6I9E - chains D and I of the 14 polymer chains in the assembly; structure by electron microscopy, 3.74 A resolution.

Chain D:
Protein: Major head protein
Source organism: Thermus virus P23-45
UniProt: A7XXC2 (A7XXC2_9CAUD); residue numbers follow UniProt; this construct covers 1-409
Amino-acid sequence (409 residues; numbered 1 to 409; the number before each row is that of its first residue):
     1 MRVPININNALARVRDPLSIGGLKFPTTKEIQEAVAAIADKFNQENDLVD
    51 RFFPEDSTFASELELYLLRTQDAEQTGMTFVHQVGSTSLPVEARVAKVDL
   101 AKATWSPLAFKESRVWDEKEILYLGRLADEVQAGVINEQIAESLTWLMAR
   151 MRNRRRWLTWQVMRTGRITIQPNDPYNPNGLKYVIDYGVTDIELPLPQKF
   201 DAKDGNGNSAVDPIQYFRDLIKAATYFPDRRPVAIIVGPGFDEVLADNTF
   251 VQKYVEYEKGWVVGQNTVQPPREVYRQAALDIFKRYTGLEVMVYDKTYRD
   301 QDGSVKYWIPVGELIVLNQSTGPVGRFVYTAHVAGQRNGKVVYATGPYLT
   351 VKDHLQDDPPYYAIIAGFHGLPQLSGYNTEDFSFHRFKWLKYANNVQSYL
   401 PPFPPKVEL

Chain I:
Protein: Auxiliary protein
Source organism: Thermus virus P23-45
UniProt: A7XXC1 (A7XXC1_9CAUD); numbering as in UniProt (aligned over 1-146)
Amino-acid sequence (146 residues; row label = number of the first residue in the row):
     1 MDKVKLFQTIGRVEYWERVPRLHAYGVFALPFPMDPDVNWAQWFTGPHPR
    51 AFLVSIHKYGPKAGHVYPTNLTDEDALLNVIGMVLDGHDYENDPNVTVTL
   101 KAAVPIEYVQQDPQAPALQPHQAVLDAAEVLKLKVIKGHYFFDYTR

How chain D and chain I interact:
Pairs across the interface - 24 pairs, chain D then chain I:
  Met-1(D) / Tyr-15(I)  hydrophobic
  Met-1(D) / Trp-16(I)
  Met-1(D) / Glu-17(I)
  Arg-2(D) / Tyr-15(I)
  Val-3(D) / Tyr-15(I)  hydrophobic
  Pro-4(D) / Tyr-15(I)
  Arg-114(D) / Glu-17(I)  salt bridge
  Val-115(D) / Arg-21(I)
  Asp-117(D) / Arg-21(I)  salt bridge
  Asp-117(D) / Asp-86(I)
  Lys-119(D) / Asp-86(I)
  Lys-119(D) / Gly-87(I)  hydrogen bond (side chain-backbone)
  Glu-120(D) / Arg-18(I)
  Leu-124(D) / Tyr-15(I)
  Leu-127(D) / Val-13(I)  hydrophobic
  Gln-139(D) / Glu-17(I)  hydrogen bond
  Pro-178(D) / Lys-137(I)
  Asn-179(D) / Lys-137(I)  hydrogen bond (backbone-side chain)
  Lys-352(D) / His-23(I)
  His-354(D) / His-23(I)  hydrogen bond
  Tyr-361(D) / Arg-21(I)
  Tyr-361(D) / His-23(I)
  Ala-363(D) / His-23(I)
  Leu-409(D) / Arg-12(I)
Also at the interface, not in a pair above, chain D (20 interface residues in all): Pro-359
Also at the interface, not in a pair above, chain I (16 interface residues in all): Pro-20, Leu-22, Val-27, His-88, His-139

Overview:
20 residues of chain D and 16 residues of chain I are in contact, with 4 hydrogen bonds and 2 salt bridges.
Among the polar pairs are Arg-114(D)/Glu-17(I), Asp-117(D)/Arg-21(I) and Lys-119(D)/Gly-87(I).
Here chain D is Major head protein and chain I is Auxiliary protein, both from Thermus virus P23-45. Entry
6I9E (Thermophage P23-45 empty expanded capsid) was determined by electron microscopy (same publication as
6IBC and 6IBG).
